PDB entry 4R96 | X-ray diffraction, 3.31 A resolution | chains A and B

[Chain A]
Name: Llama glama Fab 48A2 against human cMet L chain
Source organism: Llama Glama
Notes: antibody fragment or engineered binder
Chain sequence (221 residues; numbered 0 to 220; the number before each row is that of its first residue; numbering starts at 0):
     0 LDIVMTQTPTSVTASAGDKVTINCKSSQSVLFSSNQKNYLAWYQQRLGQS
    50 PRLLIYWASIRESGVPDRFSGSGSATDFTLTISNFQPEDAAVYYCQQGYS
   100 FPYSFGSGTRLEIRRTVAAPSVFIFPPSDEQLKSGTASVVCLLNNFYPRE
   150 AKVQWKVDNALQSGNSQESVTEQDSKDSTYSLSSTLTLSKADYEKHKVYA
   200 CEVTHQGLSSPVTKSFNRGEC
Not modelled in the structure: 219-220
Disulfides: C23-C94, C140-C200

[Chain B]
Name: Llama glama Fab 48A2 against human cMet H chain
Source organism: Llama Glama
Notes: antibody fragment or engineered binder
Chain sequence (219 residues; row label = number of the first residue in the row):
     1 EVQLVQPGVELRNPGASVKVSCKASGYIFTMNSIDWVRQAPGQGLEWMGR
    51 IDPEDGGTKYAQKFQGRVTFTADTSTSTAYVELNSLRSEDTAVYYCARVD
   101 DYYLGYDYWGQGTQVTVSSASTKGPSVFPLAPSSKSTSGGTAALGCLVKD
   151 YFPEPVTVSWNSGALTSGVHTFPAVLQSSGLYSLSSVVTVPSSSLGTQTY
   201 ICNVNHKPSNTKVDKKVEP
Not modelled in the structure: 134-139
Disulfides: C22-C96, C146-C202

[How chain A and chain B interact]
Pairs across the interface (63):
  Y38(A) - L104(B)  hydrophobic
  Y42(A) - L104(B)
  Y42(A) - G105(B)
  Y42(A) - Y106(B)  hydrogen bond (side chain-backbone)
  Y42(A) - W109(B)
  Q44(A) - Q39(B)  hydrogen bond
  Q44(A) - Y95(B)
  Q48(A) - Y95(B)  hydrogen bond (backbone-side chain)
  S49(A) - Y95(B)
  S49(A) - W109(B)
  S49(A) - G110(B)
  P50(A) - L45(B)  hydrophobic
  P50(A) - W109(B)
  L52(A) - Y103(B)  hydrophobic
  L52(A) - Y106(B)
  Y55(A) - Y103(B)  hydrophobic
  W56(A) - Y102(B)  hydrophobic
  W56(A) - Y103(B)
  Y93(A) - Q39(B)
  Y93(A) - G44(B)
  Y93(A) - L45(B)  hydrophobic
  Q95(A) - L104(B)  hydrogen bond (side chain-backbone)
  Q95(A) - Y106(B)
  G97(A) - L104(B)
  F100(A) - R50(B)
  F100(A) - K59(B)
  P101(A) - W47(B)  hydrophobic
  Y102(A) - W47(B)
  Y102(A) - R50(B)  hydrogen bond
  Y102(A) - L104(B)
  Y102(A) - Y106(B)
  F104(A) - V37(B)  hydrophobic
  F104(A) - Y106(B)  hydrophobic
  F122(A) - T141(B)
  F122(A) - A143(B)  hydrophobic
  F124(A) - L130(B)
  F124(A) - A131(B)
  F124(A) - A143(B)
  S127(A) - F128(B)
  S127(A) - P129(B)
  E129(A) - V127(B)
  E129(A) - F128(B)
  E129(A) - K215(B)  salt bridge
  Q130(A) - F128(B)
  S137(A) - K149(B)
  V139(A) - L130(B)  hydrophobic
  L141(A) - A143(B)  hydrophobic
  L141(A) - F172(B)  hydrophobic
  L141(A) - V187(B)  hydrophobic
  N143(A) - H170(B)
  N143(A) - T189(B)
  N144(A) - H170(B)
  Q166(A) - L176(B)  hydrogen bond (side chain-backbone)
  S168(A) - F172(B)
  S168(A) - P173(B)  hydrogen bond (side chain-backbone)
  S168(A) - V175(B)
  V169(A) - P173(B)
  T170(A) - F172(B)
  D173(A) - H170(B)
  S180(A) - F172(B)
  L181(A) - F172(B)
  S182(A) - F172(B)
  S182(A) - S185(B)  hydrogen bond
Also at the interface, not in a pair above, chain A (39 interface residues in all): E61, I123, T135, E167, T186
Also at the interface, not in a pair above, chain B (40 interface residues in all): Q43, A61, D107, S133, A142, L144, L147, Q177

[In short]
39 residues of chain A and 40 residues of chain B are in contact, with 8 hydrogen bonds and 1 salt bridge.
Polar pairs include E129(A)-K215(B), Y42(A)-Y106(B) and Q44(A)-Q39(B).
Here chain A is Llama glama Fab 48A2 against human cMet L chain and chain B is Llama glama Fab 48A2 against
human cMet H chain, both from Llama Glama. Entry 4R96 (Structure of a Llama Glama Fab 48A2 against human cMet)
was determined by X-ray diffraction.
